PDB entry 1W9B | X-ray diffraction, 1.70 A resolution | chain M

# Chain M
Name: Glycosidase
Source organism: Sinapis alba
Notes: EC 3.2.3.1
Chain sequence (501 residues; each row starts with the number of its first residue):
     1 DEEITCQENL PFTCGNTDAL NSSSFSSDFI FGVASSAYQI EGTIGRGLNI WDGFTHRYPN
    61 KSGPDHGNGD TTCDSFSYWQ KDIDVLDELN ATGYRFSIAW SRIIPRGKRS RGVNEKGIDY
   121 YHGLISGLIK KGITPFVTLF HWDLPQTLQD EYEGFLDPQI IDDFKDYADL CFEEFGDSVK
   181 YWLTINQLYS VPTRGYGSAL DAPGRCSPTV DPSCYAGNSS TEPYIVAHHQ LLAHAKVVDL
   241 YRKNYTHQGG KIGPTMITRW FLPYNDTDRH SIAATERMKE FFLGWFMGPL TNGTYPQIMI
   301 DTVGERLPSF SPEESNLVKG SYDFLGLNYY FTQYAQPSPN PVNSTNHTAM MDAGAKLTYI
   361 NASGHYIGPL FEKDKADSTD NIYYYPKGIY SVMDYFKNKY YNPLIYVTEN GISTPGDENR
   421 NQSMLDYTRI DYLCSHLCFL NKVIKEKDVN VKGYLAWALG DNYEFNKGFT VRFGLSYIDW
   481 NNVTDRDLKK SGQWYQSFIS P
Not modelled in the structure: 1-2
Cystine bridges: C6-C438, C14-C434, C206-C214
Glycans and other covalent adducts: N-acetylglucosamine (NAG) linked to N21, N90, N218, N244, N265, N346, N361, N482; glycan linked to N292
Bound ions: Zn2+: H56, D70
Ligand contacts:
  - carba-glucotropaeolin (CGT): Q39, W142, Q187, Y189, S190, T193, R194, I257, R259, F282, Y330, F331, F371, E372, I382, E409, W457, E464, F465, F473
  - N-acetylglucosamine (NAG; 2-acetamido-2-deoxy-beta-D-glucopyranose): Y58, N60, S213

# In short
Bound to chain M: N-acetylglucosamine and carba-glucotropaeolin. N-acetylglucosamine is covalently linked to
N21, N90, N218, N244, N265 and N346 and 2 more. H56 and D70 coordinate Zn2+.
Chain M is Glycosidase (Sinapis alba); the structure, S. alba myrosinase in complex with
carba-glucotropaeolin, was determined by X-ray diffraction, deposited together with 1W9D.
